1YE5 - chains A and B; structure by X-ray diffraction, 2.00 A resolution.

== Chain A (and B) ==
Name: hypothetical protein PH0500
From: Pyrococcus horikoshii
Notes: chain B of this document is another copy of the same molecule, construct and numbering; everything in this record applies to it too
Reference sequence: O58236 (O58236_PYRHO); residue numbers follow UniProt; this construct covers 1-149
Sequence (149 residues; numbered 1 to 149; the number before each row is that of its first residue):
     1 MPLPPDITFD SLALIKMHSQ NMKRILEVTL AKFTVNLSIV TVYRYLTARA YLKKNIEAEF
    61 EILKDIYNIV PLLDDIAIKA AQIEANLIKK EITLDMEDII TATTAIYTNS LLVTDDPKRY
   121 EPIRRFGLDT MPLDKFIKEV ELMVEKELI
Not modelled in the structure: 1, 144-149 (chain B: 1, 149)
From the paper describing this entry:
  - catalytic residues: Asp10, Asp98, Thr114, Asp116 (by similarity / conservation)

== How chain A and chain B interact ==
Residue-residue contacts - 48 pairs, chain A then chain B:
  Ile39(A) - Leu72(B)
  Ile39(A) - Ala77(B)  hydrophobic
  Val40(A) - Met96(B)  hydrophobic
  Tyr43(A) - Ala77(B)
  Tyr43(A) - Ala81(B)
  Tyr43(A) - Glu84(B)  hydrogen bond
  Tyr43(A) - Met96(B)  hydrophobic
  Arg44(A) - Glu84(B)  salt bridge
  Arg44(A) - Met96(B)
  Thr47(A) - Ala81(B)
  Thr47(A) - Glu84(B)
  Thr47(A) - Ala85(B)
  Ala50(A) - Ala85(B)  hydrophobic
  Ile56(A) - Ile78(B)
  Ile56(A) - Ala81(B)  hydrophobic
  Ile56(A) - Gln82(B)
  Phe60(A) - Asp74(B)
  Phe60(A) - Ile78(B)  hydrophobic
  Lys64(A) - Asp74(B)  salt bridge
  Leu72(A) - Ile39(B)
  Leu72(A) - Val40(B)  hydrophobic
  Asp74(A) - Ile39(B)
  Asp74(A) - Phe60(B)
  Ala77(A) - Ile39(B)  hydrophobic
  Ala77(A) - Tyr43(B)
  Ile78(A) - Ile56(B)  hydrophobic
  Ala80(A) - Tyr43(B)  hydrophobic
  Ala81(A) - Tyr43(B)
  Ala81(A) - Leu46(B)  hydrophobic
  Ala81(A) - Thr47(B)
  Ala81(A) - Ala50(B)
  Ala81(A) - Ile56(B)  hydrophobic
  Gln82(A) - Ile56(B)
  Glu84(A) - Tyr43(B)  hydrogen bond
  Glu84(A) - Arg44(B)  salt bridge
  Glu84(A) - Thr47(B)
  Ala85(A) - Thr47(B)
  Ala85(A) - Ala50(B)  hydrophobic
  Ala85(A) - Tyr51(B)
  Ile88(A) - Thr47(B)
  Ile88(A) - Tyr51(B)  hydrophobic
  Lys89(A) - Tyr51(B)  hydrogen bond (side chain-backbone)
  Met96(A) - Val40(B)  hydrophobic
  Met96(A) - Tyr43(B)  hydrophobic
  Met96(A) - Arg44(B)
  Met96(A) - Met96(B)  hydrophobic
  Glu97(A) - Met96(B)
  Ile99(A) - Tyr43(B)
Other interface residues (no listed pair), chain A (26 interface residues in all): Leu46, Glu57, Ile100
Other interface residues (no listed pair), chain B (25 interface residues in all): Lys53, Glu57, Ala80, Glu97, Ile99, Ile100

== In short ==
The interface between chain A and chain B involves 26 residues on one side and 25 on the other, with 3
hydrogen bonds and 3 salt bridges. Polar contacts include Arg44(A)-Glu84(B), Lys64(A)-Asp74(B) and
Tyr43(A)-Glu84(B). From the paper: catalytic residues Asp10(A), Asp98(A) and Thr114(A) among others.
Chain A and chain B are both hypothetical protein PH0500 (Pyrococcus horikoshii); the structure, Crystal
structure of hypothetical protein of unknown function from pyrococcus horikoshii OT3, was determined by X-ray
diffraction (same publication as 1V96).
